7XX6 - chains A and J of the 21 polymer chains in the assembly; structure by X-ray diffraction, 3.39 A resolution.

== Chain A ==
Name: Histone H3.1
Source organism: Homo sapiens
Reference sequence: P68431 (H31_HUMAN); residues 0-135 here correspond to UniProt positions 1-136 (UniProt number = residue number + 1)
Chain sequence (138 residues; numbered -2 to 135; the number before each row is that of its first residue; numbers below 1 keep their minus sign (Gly-2 is residue -2)):
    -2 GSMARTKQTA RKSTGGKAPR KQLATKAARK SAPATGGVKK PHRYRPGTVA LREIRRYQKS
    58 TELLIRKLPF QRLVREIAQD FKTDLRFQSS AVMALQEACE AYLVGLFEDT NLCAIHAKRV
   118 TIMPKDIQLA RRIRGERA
Disordered / not traced: -2 to 36
Differences from the reference sequence: expression tag (-2 to -1)
Curated features (UniProtKB/Swiss-Prot):
  - modified residue: Arg2 (Asymmetric dimethylarginine), Thr3 (Phosphothreonine), Lys4 (Allysine), Gln5 (5-glutamyl dopamine), Thr6 (Phosphothreonine), Arg8 (Citrulline), Lys9 (N6,N6,N6-trimethyllysine), Ser10 (ADP-ribosylserine), Thr11 (Phosphothreonine), Lys14 (N6-(2-hydroxyisobutyryl)lysine), Arg17 (Asymmetric dimethylarginine), Lys18 (N6-(2-hydroxyisobutyryl)lysine), Lys23 (N6-(2-hydroxyisobutyryl)lysine), Arg26 (Citrulline), Lys27 (N6,N6,N6-trimethyllysine), Ser28 (ADP-ribosylserine), Lys36 (N6,N6,N6-trimethyllysine), Lys37 (N6-methyllysine), Tyr41 (Phosphotyrosine), Lys56 (N6,N6,N6-trimethyllysine) and 8 more in UniProt
  - lipidation: Lys18 (N6-decanoyllysine)

== Chain J ==
Molecule: 169-nt DNA strand
Source organism: synthetic construct
Sequence (169 nucleotides; row label = number of the first residue in the row; numbers below 1 keep their minus sign (DG-82 is residue -82)):
   -82 GCTTTTTTTT TTCACAATCC CGGTGCCGAG GCCGCTCAAT TGGTCGTAGA CAGCTCTAGC
   -22 ACCGCTTAAA CGCACGTACG GATTCCGTAC GTGCGTTTAA GCGGTGCTAG AGCTGTCTAC
    38 GACCAATTGA GCGGCCTCGG CACCGGGATT GTGAAAAAAA AAAGCTGCA
Metal / ion sites: Ca2+ site 1: DG-52 (shared with 1 residue of chain I); Ca2+ site 2 near DG29 (its only coordinating residue here); Ca2+ site 3: DG51 (shared with 1 residue of chain I)

== How chain A and chain J interact ==
Pairs across the interface - 28 pairs, chain A then chain J:
  Lys37(A) - DA-69(J)  salt bridge to the phosphate
  His39(A) - DC-68(J)  sugar contact
  Arg40(A) - DG8(J)  base contact
  Arg40(A) - DT9(J)  hydrogen bond to the base
  Arg40(A) - DG10(J)  hydrogen bond to the sugar
  Tyr41(A) - DC-68(J)  sugar contact
  Tyr41(A) - DA-67(J)  phosphate contact
  Tyr41(A) - DT9(J)  sugar contact
  Tyr41(A) - DG10(J)  hydrogen bond to the phosphate
  Pro43(A) - DG8(J)  phosphate contact
  Gly44(A) - DG8(J)  hydrogen bond to the phosphate
  Gly44(A) - DT9(J)  hydrogen bond to the phosphate
  Thr45(A) - DT9(J)  hydrogen bond to the phosphate
  Val46(A) - DT9(J)  hydrogen bond to the phosphate
  Val46(A) - DG10(J)  phosphate contact
  Ala47(A) - DT9(J)  hydrogen bond to the phosphate
  Arg49(A) - DA-67(J)  phosphate contact
  Arg49(A) - DA-66(J)  salt bridge to the phosphate
  Lys56(A) - DT-65(J)  salt bridge to the phosphate
  Arg63(A) - DA17(J)  sugar contact
  Arg63(A) - DG18(J)  phosphate contact
  Lys64(A) - DG18(J)  hydrogen bond to the phosphate
  Leu65(A) - DA17(J)  phosphate contact
  Leu65(A) - DG18(J)  hydrogen bond to the phosphate
  Pro66(A) - DA17(J)  phosphate contact
  Arg69(A) - DA17(J)  salt bridge to the phosphate
  Arg83(A) - DA26(J)  phosphate contact
  Arg83(A) - DG27(J)  salt bridge to the phosphate
Other interface residues (no listed pair), chain A (20 interface residues in all): Arg42, Asp81, Lys115
Other interface residues (no listed pair), chain J (14 interface residues in all): DC-70, DG-2

== Summary ==
The interface between chain A and chain J involves 20 residues on one side and 14 on the other; the contacts
include 10 hydrogen bonds and 5 salt bridges. Among the polar pairs are Arg40(A)-DT9(J), Arg40(A)-DG10(J) and
Tyr41(A)-DG10(J).
Here chain A is Histone H3.1 (Homo sapiens) and chain J is a 169-nt DNA strand (synthetic construct). Entry
7XX6 (Crystal Structure of Nucleosome-H1.0 Linker Histone Assembly (sticky-169a DNA fragment)) was determined
by X-ray diffraction.
